PDB entry 5F7M | X-ray diffraction, 2.72 A resolution | chains A and C

Chain A:
Protein: Adhesin binding fucosylated histo-blood group antigen
From: Helicobacter pylori
UniProtKB: O52269 (O52269_HELPX); residues 25-460 here correspond to UniProt positions 45-480 (UniProt number = residue number + 20)
Chain sequence (466 residues; row label = number of the first residue in the row):
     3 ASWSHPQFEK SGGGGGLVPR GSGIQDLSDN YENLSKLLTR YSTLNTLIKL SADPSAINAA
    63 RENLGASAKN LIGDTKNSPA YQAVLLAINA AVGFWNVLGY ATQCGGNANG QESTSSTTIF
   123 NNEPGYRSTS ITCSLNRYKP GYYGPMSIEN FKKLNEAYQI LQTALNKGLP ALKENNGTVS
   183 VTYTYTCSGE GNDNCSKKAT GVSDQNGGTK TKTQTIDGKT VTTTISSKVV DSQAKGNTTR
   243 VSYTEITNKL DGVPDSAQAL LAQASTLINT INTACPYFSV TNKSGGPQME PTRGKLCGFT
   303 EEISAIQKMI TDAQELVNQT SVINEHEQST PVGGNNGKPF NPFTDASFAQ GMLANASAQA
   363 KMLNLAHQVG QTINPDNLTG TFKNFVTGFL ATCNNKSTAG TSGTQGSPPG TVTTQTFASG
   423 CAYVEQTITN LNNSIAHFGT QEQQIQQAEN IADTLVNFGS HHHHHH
Disordered / not traced: 3-34, 399-407, 463-468
Differences from the reference sequence: expression tag (3-24, 461-468)
Cystine bridges: Cys106-Cys135, Cys189-Cys197, Cys277-Cys299, Cys395-Cys423
Reported in the primary citation:
  - binding site for alpha-L-fucopyranose: Cys189, Gly191, Asn194, Gln207, Thr246
  - binding site for N-acetylglucosamine: Asp233
  - binding site for beta-D-galactopyranose: Ser244
  - specificity-determining residues: Asp233, Ser234 (proposed by the authors, not directly observed)
  - contacts within the chain: Ser198-Ala201 (hydrogen bond)
  - mutagenesis - C189A/C197A: abolished binding to Leb

Chain C:
Protein: Nanobody Nb-ER19
From: Lama glama
Notes: antibody fragment or engineered binder
Chain sequence (120 residues; row label = number of the first residue in the row):
     2 QVQLQESGGG LVQPGGSLRL SCAASGSIFS GNVMGWYRQA PGKLREWVAA ITPQGVPNYA
    62 DSVKGRFTIS RDNAKNMLYL QMSSLKPEDT ALYYCNRLPN YRSWGQGTQV TVSSHHHHHH
Disordered / not traced: 2, 116-121
Cystine bridges: Cys23-Cys96

Chain A / chain C interface:
Contacting residue pairs (40; chain A residue first):
  Thr45(A) with Gln40(C); Leu45(C)
  Thr48(A) with Gly43(C); Lys44(C); Leu45(C)
  Leu52(A) with Leu45(C), hydrophobic
  Leu365(A) with Pro100(C), hydrophobic
  Asn366(A) with Pro100(C)
  His369(A) with Asn33(C), hydrogen bond; Arg98(C); Pro100(C)
  Gln373(A) with Gly32(C), hydrogen bond (side chain-backbone); Asn33(C), hydrogen bond
  Asn376(A) with Gly32(C)
  Asp378(A) with Gly32(C)
  Asn379(A) with Ser31(C), hydrogen bond
  Thr431(A) with Gln55(C), hydrogen bond
  Asn434(A) with Val34(C); Thr53(C); Pro54(C)
  Asn435(A) with Thr53(C)
  Ile437(A) with Leu99(C)
  Ala438(A) with Val34(C), hydrophobic; Ala51(C); Asn59(C), hydrogen bond (backbone-side chain)
  His439(A) with Asn59(C)
  Gly441(A) with Trp48(C); Leu99(C)
  Thr442(A) with Trp48(C)
  Glu444(A) with Tyr38(C); Leu99(C); Pro100(C); Asn101(C), hydrogen bond (side chain-backbone)
  Gln445(A) with Tyr38(C); Arg46(C), hydrogen bond; Asn101(C), hydrogen bond
  Gln448(A) with Arg46(C), hydrogen bond; Asn101(C), hydrogen bond
  Gln449(A) with Leu45(C); Arg46(C), hydrogen bond (side chain-backbone)
Also at the interface, not in a pair above, chain A (23 interface residues in all): Leu49

In short:
23 residues of chain A and 20 residues of chain C are in contact, with 12 hydrogen bonds. Polar pairs include
His369(A)-Asn33(C), Gln373(A)-Gly32(C) and Gln373(A)-Asn33(C). The paper reports a binding site for
alpha-L-fucopyranose at Cys189(A), Gly191(A) and Asn194(A) among others; C189A/C197A of chain A abolish
binding to Leb.
Here chain A is Adhesin binding fucosylated histo-blood group antigen (Helicobacter pylori) and chain C is
Nanobody Nb-ER19 (Lama glama). Entry 5F7M (Blood group antigen binding adhesin BabA of Helicobacter pylori
strain 17875 in complex with blood group ...) was determined by X-ray diffraction together with 5F7L, 5F7N,
5F7W, 5F7Y, 5F8Q, 5F8R and 4 further entries from the same study.
